Entry 2F9G (X-ray diffraction, 2.10 A resolution); this record covers chain A.

# Chain A
Molecule: Mitogen-activated protein kinase FUS3
From: Saccharomyces cerevisiae
Notes: EC 2.7.1.37
UniProtKB: P16892 (FUS3_YEAST); numbering as in UniProt (aligned over 1-353)
Chain sequence (353 residues; row label = number of the first residue in the row):
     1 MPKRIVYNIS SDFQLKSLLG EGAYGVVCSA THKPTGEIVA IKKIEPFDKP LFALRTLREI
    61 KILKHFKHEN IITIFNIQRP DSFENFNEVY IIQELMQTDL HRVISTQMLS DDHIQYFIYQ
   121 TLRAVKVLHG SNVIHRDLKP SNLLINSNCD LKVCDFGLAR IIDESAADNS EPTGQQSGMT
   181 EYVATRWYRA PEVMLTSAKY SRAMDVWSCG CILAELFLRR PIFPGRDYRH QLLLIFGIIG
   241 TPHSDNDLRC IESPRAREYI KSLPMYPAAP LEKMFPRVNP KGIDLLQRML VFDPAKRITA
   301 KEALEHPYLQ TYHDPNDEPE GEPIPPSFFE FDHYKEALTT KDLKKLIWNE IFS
Not modelled in the structure: 164-184
Modified / non-standard residues: Y182 (O-phosphotyrosine; PTR)
Differences from the reference sequence: modified residue (182)
Bound ions: Mg2+: N142, D155 (together with ADP)
Residues lining bound ligands: ADP (adenosine-5'-diphosphate): L19, G20, Y24, G25, V27, A40, K42, R55, I72, Q93, E94, L95, M96, D99, R102, S141, N142, L144, C154, D155
What the authors report for this chain:
  - post-translational modification sites: Y182
  - post-translational modification sites: T180 (citing earlier work)

# Summary
Ligands of chain A: ADP. The Mg2+ site is built by N142 and D155. From the paper: modification sites Y182 and
T180.
Chain A is Mitogen-activated protein kinase FUS3 (Saccharomyces cerevisiae); the structure, Crystal structure
of Fus3 phosphorylated on Tyr182, was determined by X-ray diffraction (same publication as 2F49 and 2FA2).
